PDB entry 8BC3 | electron microscopy, 2.10 A resolution | chains A and H of the 10 polymer chains in the assembly

[Chain A (and H)]
Protein: BmSF-TAL
Source organism: Bacillus aryabhattai
Notes: chain H of this document is another copy of the same molecule, construct and numbering; everything in this record applies to it too
Reference sequence: A0A7W3N5X5 (A0A7W3N5X5_9BACI); the construct has insertions or renumbered stretches relative to UniProt, so the offset changes along the chain: 1-146 = UniProt 1-146; 148-225 = UniProt 149-226
Chain sequence (226 residues; numbered 1 to 225 plus 2 insertion-coded residues; 1 number in that range is skipped by the numbering (no residue carries it; nothing is unmodelled there); the number before each row is that of its first residue; a row labelled like 146A-146B holds insertion residues (146A, then the next letters in order)):
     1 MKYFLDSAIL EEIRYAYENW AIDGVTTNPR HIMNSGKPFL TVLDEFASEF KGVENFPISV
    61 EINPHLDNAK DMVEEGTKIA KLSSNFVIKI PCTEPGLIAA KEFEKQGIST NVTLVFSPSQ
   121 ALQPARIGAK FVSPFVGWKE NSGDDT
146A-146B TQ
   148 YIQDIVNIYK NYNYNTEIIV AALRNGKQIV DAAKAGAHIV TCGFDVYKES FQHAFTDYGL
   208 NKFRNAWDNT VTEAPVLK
Unresolved in the structure: 146A-146B, 219-225
Glycans and other covalent adducts: compound QC9 linked to Lys89
Ligand contacts: QC9 ((2R,3S,4S)-2,3,4,6-tetrakis(oxidanyl)hexane-1-sulfonic acid): Asp6, Thr26, Thr27, Asn28, Arg30, His31, Asn111, Thr113, Ser133, Phe135, Trp138, Ala168, Ala169, Arg171, Thr188
UniProt features mapped onto this chain:
  - active site: Lys89 (Schiff-base intermediate with substrate)
What the authors report for this chain:
  - catalytic residues: Asp6, Glu61, Lys89
  - binding site for QC9: Asp6, Asn28, Arg30, Glu61, Lys89, Asn111, Ser133, Trp138, Arg171
  - specificity-determining residues: Arg30, Trp138, Arg171

[Chain A / chain H interface]
Residue-residue contacts - 7 pairs, chain A then chain H:
  His200(A) with Phe202(H)
  Ala201(A) with Ala201(H); Phe202(H), hydrophobic; Tyr205(H), hydrophobic
  Phe202(A) with His200(H); Ala201(H), hydrophobic
  Tyr205(A) with Ala201(H), hydrophobic

[Summary]
Chain A and chain H each contribute 4 residues to their interface. Covalently linked compound QC9: at
Lys89(A). Curated annotation (UniProt) lists active-site residue Lys89(A) on chain A. The paper reports
catalytic residues Asp6(A), Glu61(A) and Lys89(A); a binding site for QC9 at Asp6(A), Asn28(A) and Arg30(A)
among others.
Both chains are BmSF-TAL (Bacillus aryabhattai). Entry 8BC3 (Cryo-EM Structure of a BmSF-TAL - Sulfofructose
Schiff Base Complex) was determined by electron microscopy, deposited together with 8C4I, 8BC2 and 8BC4.
